6MDN - chains H and K of the 11 polymer chains in the assembly; structure by electron microscopy, 4.40 A resolution (low resolution: residue-level contacts below are approximate; hydrogen-bond / salt-bridge calls are withheld).

Chain H:
Molecule: Synaptosomal-associated protein 25
From: Rattus norvegicus
UniProt: P60881 (SNP25_RAT), isoform P60881-2; residue numbers follow UniProt; this construct covers 1-204
Amino-acid sequence (207 residues; each row starts with the number of its first residue; numbers below 1 keep their minus sign (Met-2 is residue -2)):
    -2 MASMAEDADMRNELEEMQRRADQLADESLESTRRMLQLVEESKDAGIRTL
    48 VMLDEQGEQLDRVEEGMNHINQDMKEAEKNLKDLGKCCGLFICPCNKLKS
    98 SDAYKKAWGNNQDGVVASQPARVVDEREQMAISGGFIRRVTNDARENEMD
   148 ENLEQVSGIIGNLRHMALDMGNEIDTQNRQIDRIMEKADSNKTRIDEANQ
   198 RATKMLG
Unresolved in the structure: -2 to 0, 84-140
Differences from the reference sequence: initiating methionine (-2); expression tag (-1 to 0)
Swiss-Prot annotation at these positions:
  - region: Gly111 to Val120 (Interaction with ZDHHC13 and ZDHHC17)
  - site ((Microbial infection) Cleavage): Arg180, Ile181, Gln197, Arg198
  - modified residue: Thr138 (Phosphothreonine), Ser154 (Phosphoserine), Ser187 (Phosphoserine)
  - lipidation (S-palmitoyl cysteine): Cys85, Cys90, Cys92

Chain K:
Molecule: Alpha-soluble NSF attachment protein
From: Rattus norvegicus
UniProt: P54921 (SNAA_RAT); residue numbers follow UniProt; this construct covers 1-278
Amino-acid sequence (313 residues; numbered -17 to 295; the number before each row is that of its first residue; numbers below 1 keep their minus sign (Met-17 is residue -17)):
   -17 MHHHHHHHHHHENLYFQGMDTSGKQAEAMALLAEAERKVKNSQSFFSGLF
    33 GGSSKIEEACEIYARAANMFKMAKNWSAAGNAFCQAAQLHLQLQSKHDAA
    83 TCFVDAGNAFKKADPQEAINCLMRAIEIYTDMGRFTIAAKHHISIAEIYE
   133 TELVDVEKAIAHYEQSADYYKGEESNSSANKCLLKVAGYAAQLEQYQKAI
   183 DIYEQVGTSAMDSPLLKYSAKDYFFKAALCHFCIDMLNAKLAVQKYEELF
   233 PAFSDSRECKLMKKLLEAHEEQNVDSYTESVKEYDSISRLDQWLTTMLLR
   283 IKKTIQGDEEDLR
Unresolved in the structure: -17 to 7, 294-295
Differences from the reference sequence: initiating methionine (-17); expression tag (-16 to 0, 279-295)

How chain H and chain K interact:
Pairs across the interface (24; chain H residue first):
  Glu37(H) with Ile269(K)
  Asp41(H) with Ile269(K); Ser270(K)
  Ile44(H) with Lys203(K)
  Asp51(H) with Leu197(K); Leu198(K); Ser201(K)
  Glu55(H) with Ser159(K); Leu197(K)
  Asp58(H) with Glu156(K); Ser157(K)
  Arg59(H) with Lys122(K); Tyr152(K); Ser157(K); Ser160(K)
  Glu62(H) with Glu155(K); Ser157(K)
  Gly155(H) with Phe235(K)
  Asn159(H) with Phe235(K); Ser236(K)
  His162(H) with Tyr200(K)
  Met163(H) with Ser236(K)
  Asp166(H) with Tyr200(K)
  Glu170(H) with Leu197(K)
Interface residues without a listed pair, chain H (16 interface residues in all): Lys40, Gln56
Interface residues without a listed pair, chain K (22 interface residues in all): Thr118, Lys163, Pro196, Lys199, Asp204, Arg239

Overview:
16 residues of chain H face 22 of chain K across their interface.
Here chain H is Synaptosomal-associated protein 25 and chain K is Alpha-soluble NSF attachment protein, both
from Rattus norvegicus. Entry 6MDN (The 20S supercomplex engaging the SNAP-25 N-terminus (class 2)) was
determined by electron microscopy (same publication as 6MDM, 6MDO and 6MDP).
